PDB entry 2QVM | X-ray diffraction, 1.70 A resolution | chain A

== Chain A ==
Name: Sodium/calcium exchanger 1
Source organism: Canis lupus familiaris
UniProt: P23685 (NAC1_CANFA); the construct has insertions or renumbered stretches relative to UniProt, so the offset changes along the chain: 501-597 = UniProt 533-629; 632-654 = UniProt 699-721
Amino-acid sequence (192 residues; row label = number of the first residue in the row; note: 34 numbers in that range are skipped by the numbering (no residue carries them; nothing is unmodelled there); a row labelled like 597A-597Z holds insertion residues (597A, then the next letters in order)):
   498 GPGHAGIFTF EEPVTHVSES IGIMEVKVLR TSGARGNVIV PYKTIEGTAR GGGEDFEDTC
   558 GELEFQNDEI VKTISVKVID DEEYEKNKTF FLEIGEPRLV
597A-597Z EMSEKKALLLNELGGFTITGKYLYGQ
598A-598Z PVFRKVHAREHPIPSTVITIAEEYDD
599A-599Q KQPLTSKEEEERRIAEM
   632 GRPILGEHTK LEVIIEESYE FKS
Disordered / not traced: 498-500, 597A-597Z, 598A-598Z, 599A-599Q, 651-654
Construct notes: expression tag (498-500)
Ion coordination: Ca2+ site 1: Glu516, Asp578, Glu580, Glu648; Ca2+ site 2: Asp552, Asp578
Swiss-Prot annotation at these positions:
  - binding site (Ca(2+)): Glu516, Asp552, Asp578, Glu579, Glu580, Glu648

== Summary ==
The Ca2+ site 2 is built by Asp552 and Asp578. Glu516, Asp578, Glu580 and Glu648 coordinate Ca2+ site 1.
Curated annotation (UniProt) lists 6 Ca2+-binding residues.
Chain A is Sodium/calcium exchanger 1 (Canis lupus familiaris); the structure, The second Ca2+-binding domain
of the Na+-Ca2+ exchanger is essential for regulation: crystal structures and mutational ..., was determined
by X-ray diffraction (same publication as 2QVK).
